PDB entry 9H8G | electron microscopy, 2.09 A resolution | chains A and T of the 13 polymer chains in the assembly

== Chain A ==
Molecule: 16S rRNA fragment
Organism: Escherichia coli
Sequence (1541 nucleotides; numbered 1 to 1542; 1 number in that range is skipped by the numbering (no residue carries it; nothing is unmodelled there); the number before each row is that of its first residue):
     1 AAAUUGAAGA GUUUGAUCAU GGCUCAGAUU GAACGCUGGC GGCAGGCCUA ACACAUGCAA
    61 GUCGAACGGU AACAGGAAGA AGCUUGCUUC UUUGCUGACG AGUGGCGGAC GGGUGAGUAA
   121 UGUCUGGGAA ACUGCCUGAU GGAGGGGGAU AACUACUGGA AACGGUAGCU AAUACCGCAU
   181 AACGUCGCAA GACCAAAGAG GGGGACCUUC GGGCCUCUUG CCAUCGGAUG UGCCCAGAUG
   241 GGAUUAGCUA GUAGGUGGGG UAACGGCUCA CCUAGGCGAC GAUCCCUAGC UGGUCUGAGA
   301 GGAUGACCAG CCACACUGGA ACUGAGACAC GGUCCAGACU CCUACGGGAG GCAGCAGUGG
   361 GGAAUAUUGC ACAAUGGGCG CAAGCCUGAU GCAGCCAUGC CGCGUGUAUG AAGAAGGCCU
   421 UCGGGUUGUA AAGUACUUUC AGCGGGGAGG AAGGGAGUAA AGUUAAUACC UUUGCUCAUU
   481 GACGUUACCC GCAGAAGAAG CACCGGCUAA CUCCGUGCCA GCAGCCXCGG UAAUACGGAG
   541 GGUGCAAGCG UUAAUCGGAA UUACUGGGCG UAAAGCGCAC GCAGGCGGUU UGUUAAGUCA
   601 GAUGUGAAAU CCCCGGGCUC AACCUGGGAA CUGCAUCUGA UACUGGCAAG CUUGAGUCUC
   661 GUAGAGGGGG GUAGAAUUCC AGGUGUAGCG GUGAAAUGCG UAGAGAUCUG GAGGAAUACC
   721 GGUGGCGAAG GCGGCCCCCU GGACGAAGAC UGACGCUCAG GUGCGAAAGC GUGGGGAGCA
   781 AACAGGAUUA GAUACCCUGG UAGUCCACGC CGUAAACGAU GUCGACUUGG AGGUUGUGCC
   841 CUUGAGGCGU GGCUUCCGGA GCUAACGCGU UAAGUCGACC GCCUGGGGAG UACGGCCGCA
   901 AGGUUAAAAC UCAAAUGAAU UGACGGGGGC
   932 CCGCACAAGC GGUGGAGCAU GUGGUUUAAU UCGAUGXAAC GCGAAGAACC UUACCUGGUC
   992 UUGACAUCCA CGGAAGUUUU CAGAGAUGAG AAUGUGCCUU CGGGAACCGU GAGACAGGUG
  1052 CUGCAUGGCU GUCGUCAGCU CGUGUUGUGA AAUGUUGGGU UAAGUCCCGC AACGAGCGCA
  1112 ACCCUUAUCC UUUGUUGCCA GCGGUCCGGC CGGGAACUCA AAGGAGACUG CCAGUGAUAA
  1172 ACUGGAGGAA GGUGGGGAUG ACGUCAAGUC AUCAUGGCCC UUACGACCAG GGCUACACAC
  1232 GUGCUACAAU GGCGCAUACA AAGAGAAGCG ACCUCGCGAG AGCAAGCGGA CCUCAUAAAG
  1292 UGCGUCGUAG UCCGGAUUGG AGUCUGCAAC UCGACUCCAU GAAGUCGGAA UCGCUAGUAA
  1352 UCGUGGAUCA GAAUGCCACG GUGAAUACGU UCCCGGCCUU GUACACACCG CCCGUXACAC
  1412 CAUGGGAGUG GGUUGCAAAA GAAGUAGGUA GCUUAACCUU CGGGAGGGCG CUUACCACUU
  1472 UGUGAUUCAU GACUGGGGUG AAGUCGUAAC AAGGUAACCG UAGGGGAACC UGCGGUUGGA
  1532 UCACCUCCUU A
Not modelled in the structure: 932-1386, 1535-1542
Modified positions: PSU (pseudouridine-5'-monophosphate) at position 516, G7M (N7-methyl-guanosine-5'-monophosphate) at position 527, 2MG (2N-methylguanosine-5'-monophosphate) at position 967, 5MC (5-methylcytidine-5'-monophosphate) at position 968, 2MG (2N-methylguanosine-5'-monophosphate) at position 1208, 4OC (4n,o2'-methylcytidine-5'-monophosphate) at position 1402, 5MC (5-methylcytidine-5'-monophosphate) at position 1407, UR3 (3-methyluridine-5'-monophoshate) at position 1498, 2MG (2N-methylguanosine-5'-monophosphate) at position 1516, MA6 (6N-dimethyladenosine-5'-monophoshate) at position 1518, MA6 (6N-dimethyladenosine-5'-monophoshate) at position 1519
Bound ions: Mg2+ site 1: A8, A298; K+ site 1: G11, U12, G21, G22; K+ site 2: U12, C526, G7M_527, A914; Mg2+ site 2: U13, U14; Mg2+ site 3 near G21 (its only coordinating residue here); Mg2+ site 4: C48, G115; Mg2+ site 5 near A53 (its only coordinating residue here); Mg2+ site 6 near U56 (its only coordinating residue here); Mg2+ site 7: A59, U387; K+ site 3: G61, U62, G104, G105; Mg2+ site 8 near G100 (its only coordinating residue here); K+ site 4: G107, G108, G326; 43 more Mg2+ sites not listed; 27 more K+ sites not listed
Small-molecule neighbours: A1IC4 ((2S,3S)-2-[[(2S)-2-[[(2S,4S)-5-aminocarbonyloxy-4-oxidanyl-2-[[(2S,3R)-3-oxidanylpiperidin-2-yl]carbonylamino]pentanoyl]amino]-3-(1H-imidazol-4-yl)propanoyl]amino]-3-(2-chloranyl-1H-imidazol-4-yl)-3-oxidanyl-propanoic acid): U692, G693, U788, U789, G791, A792, A794, C795, C796, U1506
Reported in the primary citation:
  - binding site for A1IC4: G693, U788 to G791, A794 to C796, U1506
  - conformationally variable residues: U793
  - contacts within the chain: G926-G1505 (pi stacking)

== Chain T ==
Protein: Small ribosomal subunit protein bS20
Organism: Escherichia coli
UniProtKB: P0A7U7 (RS20_ECOLI); residue numbers follow UniProt; this construct covers 1-87
Chain sequence (87 residues; numbered 1 to 87; the number before each row is that of its first residue):
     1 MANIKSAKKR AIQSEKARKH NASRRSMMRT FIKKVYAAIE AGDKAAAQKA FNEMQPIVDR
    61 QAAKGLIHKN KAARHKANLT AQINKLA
Not modelled in the structure: 1

== Interface between chain A and chain T ==
Residue-residue contacts - 85 pairs, chain A then chain T:
  A60(A) with Ile4(T), sugar contact
  G61(A) with Ile4(T), phosphate contact; Ser6(T), base contact
  A101(A) with Lys5(T), salt bridge to the phosphate
  G102(A) with Lys5(T), salt bridge to the phosphate
  U103(A) with Lys9(T), salt bridge to the phosphate
  G104(A) with Lys9(T), hydrogen bond to the base; Gln13(T), hydrogen bond to the phosphate; Lys16(T), salt bridge to the phosphate
  G105(A) with Gln13(T), phosphate contact
  C106(A) with Arg10(T), base contact
  G107(A) with Ser6(T), hydrogen bond to the base; Arg10(T), hydrogen bond to the base
  G108(A) with Ala7(T), base contact; Arg10(T), hydrogen bond to the base
  A131(A) with Asn70(T), phosphate contact
  C132(A) with His68(T), hydrogen bond to the phosphate; Asn70(T), hydrogen bond to the phosphate
  U133(A) with His68(T), salt bridge to the phosphate
  C175(A) with His20(T), hydrogen bond to the phosphate
  C176(A) with His20(T), salt bridge to the phosphate; Arg24(T), hydrogen bond to the phosphate; Lys64(T), salt bridge to the phosphate
  G177(A) with Arg24(T), salt bridge to the phosphate; Arg60(T), salt bridge to the phosphate; Lys64(T), salt bridge to the phosphate
  C178(A) with Arg60(T), salt bridge to the phosphate
  U185(A) with Ala73(T), phosphate contact; Lys76(T), hydrogen bond to the sugar
  C186(A) with Ala73(T), sugar contact; Lys76(T), sugar contact; Ala77(T), phosphate contact; Thr80(T), hydrogen bond to the sugar
  G187(A) with Ala77(T), phosphate contact; Thr80(T), sugar contact
  A192(A) with Gln55(T), hydrogen bond to the sugar
  C193(A) with Gln55(T), hydrogen bond to the sugar; Pro56(T), phosphate contact; Asp59(T), hydrogen bond to the sugar
  C194(A) with Asp59(T), sugar contact; Ala63(T), sugar contact
  A195(A) with Arg60(T), salt bridge to the phosphate
  A196(A) with Lys64(T), salt bridge to the phosphate
  U224(A) with Lys69(T), salt bridge to the phosphate
  G259(A) with Tyr36(T), hydrogen bond to the phosphate; Asn78(T), phosphate contact; Gln82(T), phosphate contact
  G260(A) with His75(T), phosphate contact
  U261(A) with Lys71(T), salt bridge to the phosphate; Arg74(T), salt bridge to the phosphate
  A262(A) with His68(T), sugar contact; Asn70(T), hydrogen bond to the sugar; Arg74(T), salt bridge to the phosphate
  A263(A) with Asn70(T), phosphate contact; Arg74(T), salt bridge to the phosphate
  C322(A) with Ser14(T), sugar contact; Arg18(T), sugar contact
  U323(A) with Ser14(T), sugar contact; Ala17(T), phosphate contact; Arg18(T), sugar contact; Asn21(T), hydrogen bond to the phosphate; Arg25(T), salt bridge to the phosphate
  G324(A) with Asn21(T), hydrogen bond to the phosphate
  G331(A) with Asn3(T), hydrogen bond to the sugar; Ile4(T), sugar contact
  G332(A) with Ala2(T), phosphate contact; Asn3(T), hydrogen bond to the phosphate; Ile4(T), hydrogen bond to the phosphate; Ala7(T), phosphate contact
  U333(A) with Ala2(T), hydrogen bond to the phosphate
  G351(A) with Asn3(T), hydrogen bond to the phosphate
  A1437(A) with Arg29(T), salt bridge to the phosphate
  G1438(A) with Arg29(T), phosphate contact; Lys33(T), salt bridge to the phosphate
  G1439(A) with Lys33(T), salt bridge to the phosphate
  G1457(A) with Met27(T), sugar contact; Thr30(T), phosphate contact; Phe31(T), sugar contact; Lys34(T), salt bridge to the phosphate
  G1458(A) with Ser23(T), sugar contact; Ser26(T), phosphate contact; Met27(T), phosphate contact; Thr30(T), hydrogen bond to the phosphate
  G1459(A) with Ala22(T), phosphate contact; Ser26(T), hydrogen bond to the phosphate
Other interface residues (no listed pair), chain A (49 interface residues in all): G184, G258, G350, A1447, A1456
Other interface residues (no listed pair), chain T (47 interface residues in all): Ala11, Gln61

== Summary ==
49 residues of chain A face 47 of chain T across their interface, with 25 hydrogen bonds and 23 salt bridges.
Among the polar pairs are G104(A)-Lys9(T), G107(A)-Ser6(T) and G107(A)-Arg10(T). Bound to chain A: compound
A1IC4. From the paper: a binding site for A1IC4 at G693(A), U788(A) and A794(A) among others; conformational
variability at U793(A).
Chain A is 16S rRNA fragment and chain T is Small ribosomal subunit protein bS20, both from Escherichia coli;
the structure, Complex 5 30S-GE81112, was determined by electron microscopy together with 9H9H, 9H9I, 9H9J,
9H9K, 9H9L, 9H9M and 9H9N from the same study.
